PDB entry 2ITF | X-ray diffraction, 1.90 A resolution | chain A

[Chain A]
Molecule: Iron-regulated surface determinant protein A
Organism: Staphylococcus aureus
Notes: fragment: NEAT domain (residues 62-184)
Reference sequence: Q7A152 (ISDA_STAAW); numbering as in UniProt (aligned over 62-184)
Amino-acid sequence (127 residues; numbered 58 to 184; the number before each row is that of its first residue):
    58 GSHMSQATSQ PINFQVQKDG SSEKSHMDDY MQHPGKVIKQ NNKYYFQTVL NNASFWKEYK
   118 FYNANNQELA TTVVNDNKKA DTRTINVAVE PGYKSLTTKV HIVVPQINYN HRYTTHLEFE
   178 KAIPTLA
Disordered / not traced: 58-63
Differences from the reference sequence: cloning artifact (58-61); modified residue (84, 88)
Modified residues: Mse61 (selenomethionine); Mse84 (selenomethionine; parent Met); Mse88 (selenomethionine; parent Met)
Metal / ion sites: heme Fe near Tyr166 (its only coordinating residue here)
Residues lining bound ligands: heme (HEM): Lys75, Lys81, Ser82, His83, Mse84, Tyr87, Asn108, Asn109, Phe112, Trp113, Ile159, Val161, Ile164, Tyr166, Tyr170, Thr172
UniProt features mapped onto this chain:
  - binding site (heme): Lys75, Ser82, Tyr166

[In short]
Bound to chain A: heme. From UniProt: 3 heme-binding residues.
Chain A is Iron-regulated surface determinant protein A (Staphylococcus aureus); the structure, Crystal
structure IsdA NEAT domain from Staphylococcus aureus with heme bound, was determined by X-ray diffraction
(same publication as 2ITE).
